Entry 8IED (electron microscopy, 3.33 A resolution); this record covers chains A and B of the 6 polymer chains in the assembly.

[Chain A (and B)]
Molecule: Probable G-protein coupled receptor 156
From: Homo sapiens
Notes: chain B of this document is another copy of the same molecule, construct and numbering; everything in this record applies to it too
UniProtKB: Q8NFN8 (GP156_HUMAN); residue numbers follow UniProt; this construct covers 1-557
Chain sequence (598 residues; numbered 1 to 598; the number before each row is that of its first residue):
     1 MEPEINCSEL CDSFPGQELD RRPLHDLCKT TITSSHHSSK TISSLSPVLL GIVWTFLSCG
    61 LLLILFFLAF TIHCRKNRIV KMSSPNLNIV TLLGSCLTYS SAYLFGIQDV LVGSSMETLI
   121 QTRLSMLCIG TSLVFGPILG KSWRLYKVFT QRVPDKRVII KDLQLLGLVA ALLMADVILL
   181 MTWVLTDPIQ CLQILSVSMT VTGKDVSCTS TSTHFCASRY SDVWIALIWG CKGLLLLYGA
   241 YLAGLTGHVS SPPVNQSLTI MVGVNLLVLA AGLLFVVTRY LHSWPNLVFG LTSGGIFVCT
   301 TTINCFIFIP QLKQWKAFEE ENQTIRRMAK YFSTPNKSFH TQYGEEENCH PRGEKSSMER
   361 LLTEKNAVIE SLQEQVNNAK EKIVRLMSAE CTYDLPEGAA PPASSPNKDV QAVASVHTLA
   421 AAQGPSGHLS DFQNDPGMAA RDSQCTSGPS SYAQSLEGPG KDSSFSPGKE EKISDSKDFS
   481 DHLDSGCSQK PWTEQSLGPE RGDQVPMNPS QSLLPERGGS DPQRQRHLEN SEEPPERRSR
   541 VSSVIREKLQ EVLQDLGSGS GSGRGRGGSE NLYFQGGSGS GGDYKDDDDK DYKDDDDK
Disordered / not traced: 1-43, 111-113, 156-158, 319-598 (chain B: 1-43, 112-114, 336-598)
Cystine bridges: Cys191-Cys216
Construct notes: expression tag (558-598)
Residues lining bound ligands: A1LYA ([(2R)-3-[(E)-hexadec-9-enoyl]oxy-2-octadecanoyloxy-propyl] 2-(trimethylazaniumyl)ethyl phosphate): Ile120, Leu124, Leu127, Cys128, Thr131, Val134, Phe135, Trp183, Ile189, Phe215, Cys216, Ala217, Ser218, Ser221, Trp224, Ile225, Ile228, Trp229, Lys232, Gly233, Leu236, Leu267, Val268, Ala271, Leu274, Phe275, Thr278, Arg279, Ile296, Cys299, Thr300
Curated features (UniProtKB/Swiss-Prot):
  - glycosylation: Asn6 (N-linked (GlcNAc...) asparagine)

[Interface between chain A and chain B]
Pairs across the interface - 57 pairs, chain A then chain B:
  Tyr146(A) with His248(B), hydrogen bond
  Leu192(A) with Thr200(B); Val201(B)
  Gln193(A) with Thr200(B); Val201(B), hydrogen bond (backbone-backbone)
  Ile194(A) with Ser198(B); Thr200(B)
  Leu195(A) with Ser198(B); Met199(B), hydrogen bond (backbone-backbone)
  Ser196(A) with Val197(B); Ser198(B)
  Val197(A) with Ser196(B); Val197(B), hydrogen bond (backbone-backbone)
  Ser198(A) with Ser196(B)
  Met199(A) with Ile194(B); Leu195(B), hydrogen bond (backbone-backbone)
  Thr200(A) with Ile194(B)
  Val201(A) with Gln193(B)
  Thr202(A) with Cys191(B)
  Tyr220(A) with Tyr280(B)
  Ser221(A) with Tyr280(B), hydrogen bond (backbone-side chain)
  Asp222(A) with Arg279(B), salt bridge; Tyr280(B), hydrogen bond (backbone-side chain)
  Val223(A) with Val276(B), hydrophobic; Tyr280(B), hydrophobic
  Ala226(A) with Val276(B), hydrophobic
  Leu234(A) with Asn265(B); Val268(B), hydrophobic
  Leu236(A) with Leu237(B)
  Leu237(A) with Leu236(B), hydrophobic; Leu237(B), hydrophobic; Ala240(B); Val264(B), hydrophobic; Val268(B), hydrophobic
  Ala240(A) with Leu237(B); Ala240(B), hydrophobic; Tyr241(B)
  Tyr241(A) with Ala240(B); Ala243(B); Gly244(B); Met261(B), hydrophobic
  Ala243(A) with Tyr241(B)
  Gly244(A) with Tyr241(B); Gly244(B); Leu245(B), hydrogen bond (backbone-backbone)
  Leu245(A) with Gly244(B), hydrogen bond (backbone-backbone)
  Val264(A) with Leu237(B), hydrophobic
  Asn265(A) with Leu234(B)
  Val268(A) with Leu237(B), hydrophobic
  Val276(A) with Ala226(B), hydrophobic
  Arg279(A) with Asp222(B), salt bridge; Arg279(B)
  Tyr280(A) with Arg219(B); Tyr220(B); Ser221(B), hydrogen bond (side chain-backbone); Asp222(B), hydrogen bond (side chain-backbone); Val223(B), hydrophobic
Other interface residues (no listed pair), chain A (37 interface residues in all): Phe149, Arg219, Gly247, His248, Ser257, Met261
Other interface residues (no listed pair), chain B (40 interface residues in all): Tyr146, Thr150, Gln190, Leu192, Thr202, Leu269, Phe275, Pro335

[In short]
37 residues of chain A and 40 residues of chain B are in contact, with 11 hydrogen bonds and 2 salt bridges.
Among the polar pairs are Asp222(A)-Arg279(B), Tyr146(A)-His248(B) and Ser221(A)-Tyr280(B). Bound to chain A:
compound A1LYA.
Both chains are Probable G-protein coupled receptor 156 (Homo sapiens). Entry 8IED (Cryo-EM structure of
GPR156-miniGo-scFv16 complex) was determined by electron microscopy, deposited together with 8IEB, 8IEC, 8IEI,
8IEP and 8IEQ.
